7M51 - chains H and L of the 3 polymer chains in the assembly; structure by X-ray diffraction, 1.80 A resolution.

# Chain H
Molecule: B6 antigen-binding (Fab) fragment heavy chain
Source organism: Mus musculus
Notes: antibody fragment or engineered binder
Amino-acid sequence (220 residues; numbered 3 to 222; the number before each row is that of its first residue):
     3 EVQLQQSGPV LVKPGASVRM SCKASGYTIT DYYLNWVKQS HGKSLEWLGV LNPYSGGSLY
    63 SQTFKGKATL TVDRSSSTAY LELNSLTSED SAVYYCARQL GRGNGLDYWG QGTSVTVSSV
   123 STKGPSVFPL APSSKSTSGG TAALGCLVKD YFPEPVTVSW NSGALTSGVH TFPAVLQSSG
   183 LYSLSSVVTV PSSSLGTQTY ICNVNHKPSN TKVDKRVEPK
Unresolved in the structure: 138
Disulfides: Cys24-Cys98, Cys148-Cys204

# Chain L
Molecule: B6 antigen-binding (Fab) fragment light chain
Source organism: Mus musculus
Notes: antibody fragment or engineered binder
Amino-acid sequence (219 residues; row label = number of the first residue in the row):
     3 NIMMTQSPSS LAVSAGEKVT MSCKSSQSVL HSSDQKNYLA WYQQKPGQSP KLLIYWASTR
    63 ESGVPDRFTG SGSGTDFTLT ISSVQAEDLA VYFCHQYLSS YTFGGGTKLE IKRTVAAPSV
   123 FIFPPSDEQL KSGTASVVCL LNNFYPREAK VQWKVDNALQ SGNSQESVTE QDSKDSTYSL
   183 SSTLTLSKAD YEKHKVYACE VTHQGLSSPV TKSFNRGEC
Unresolved in the structure: 221
Disulfides: Cys25-Cys96, Cys141-Cys201

# How chain H and chain L interact
Contacting residue pairs (72):
  Asn37(H) - Tyr103(L)
  Gln41(H) - Gln46(L)  hydrogen bond
  Gly44(H) - Phe95(L)
  Lys45(H) - Ser11(L)  hydrogen bond (side chain-backbone)
  Lys45(H) - Phe95(L)
  Lys45(H) - Gly107(L)
  Lys45(H) - Gly108(L)  hydrogen bond (side chain-backbone)
  Ser46(H) - Phe95(L)
  Leu47(H) - Phe95(L)  hydrophobic
  Leu47(H) - Phe105(L)
  Trp49(H) - Ser102(L)
  Trp49(H) - Tyr103(L)
  Ser63(H) - Ser102(L)
  Tyr97(H) - Gln46(L)  hydrogen bond
  Tyr97(H) - Gln50(L)
  Tyr97(H) - Ser51(L)
  Gln101(H) - Tyr103(L)  hydrogen bond
  Arg104(H) - His33(L)
  Arg104(H) - Tyr40(L)
  Arg104(H) - Tyr99(L)  hydrogen bond (side chain-backbone)
  Arg104(H) - Leu100(L)  hydrogen bond (side chain-backbone)
  Gly105(H) - Tyr40(L)
  Gly105(H) - Trp58(L)  hydrogen bond (backbone-side chain)
  Gly105(H) - Tyr99(L)  hydrogen bond (backbone-side chain)
  Asn106(H) - Tyr99(L)
  Gly107(H) - Tyr44(L)
  Leu108(H) - Tyr44(L)  hydrogen bond (backbone-side chain)
  Leu108(H) - Leu54(L)
  Asp109(H) - Leu54(L)
  Asp109(H) - Glu63(L)
  Trp111(H) - Tyr44(L)
  Trp111(H) - Ser51(L)
  Trp111(H) - Pro52(L)
  Gly112(H) - Ser51(L)  hydrogen bond (backbone-side chain)
  Gln113(H) - Ser51(L)
  Val129(H) - Glu130(L)
  Phe130(H) - Ser128(L)
  Phe130(H) - Gln131(L)
  Pro131(H) - Ser128(L)
  Leu132(H) - Phe125(L)
  Leu132(H) - Val140(L)  hydrophobic
  Ala133(H) - Phe125(L)
  Lys137(H) - Phe123(L)
  Lys137(H) - Ile124(L)  hydrogen bond (backbone-backbone)
  Thr139(H) - Phe123(L)
  Ser140(H) - Phe123(L)
  Ala145(H) - Phe123(L)  hydrophobic
  Ala145(H) - Phe125(L)
  Ala145(H) - Leu142(L)  hydrophobic
  Leu149(H) - Ser138(L)
  Lys151(H) - Gln131(L)
  Lys151(H) - Ser138(L)
  His172(H) - Asn144(L)  hydrogen bond
  His172(H) - Asn145(L)  hydrogen bond
  His172(H) - Ser181(L)  hydrogen bond
  Phe174(H) - Leu142(L)  hydrophobic
  Phe174(H) - Ser169(L)
  Phe174(H) - Thr171(L)
  Phe174(H) - Ser181(L)
  Phe174(H) - Leu182(L)
  Phe174(H) - Ser183(L)
  Pro175(H) - Ser169(L)  hydrogen bond (backbone-side chain)
  Pro175(H) - Val170(L)
  Val177(H) - Gln167(L)
  Val177(H) - Glu168(L)
  Val177(H) - Ser169(L)
  Leu178(H) - Gln167(L)  hydrogen bond (backbone-side chain)
  Gln179(H) - Gln167(L)
  Ser187(H) - Ser183(L)  hydrogen bond
  Val189(H) - Leu142(L)  hydrophobic
  Thr191(H) - Asn144(L)  hydrogen bond
  Lys217(H) - Glu130(L)  salt bridge
Other interface residues (no listed pair), chain H (45 interface residues in all): Val39, Glu48, Pro134, Thr143, Leu146
Other interface residues (no listed pair), chain L (50 interface residues in all): Ser12, Tyr57, Val93, His97, Thr109, Lys110, Ser121, Thr136, Thr185, Thr187, Lys214, Ser215

# Summary
Chain H and chain L form an interface of 45 and 50 residues respectively; the contacts include 19 hydrogen
bonds and 1 salt bridge. Polar pairs include Lys217(H)-Glu130(L), Gln41(H)-Gln46(L) and Lys45(H)-Ser11(L).
Here chain H is B6 antigen-binding (Fab) fragment heavy chain and chain L is B6 antigen-binding (Fab) fragment
light chain, both from Mus musculus. Entry 7M51 (B6 Fab fragment bound to the OC43 spike stem helix peptide)
was determined by X-ray diffraction together with 7M52, 7M53, 7M55 and 7M5E from the same study.
